Entry 6XXM (X-ray diffraction, 1.67 A resolution); this record covers chains A and B.

[Chain A]
Name: Deoxyhypusine synthase
Organism: Homo sapiens
Notes: EC 2.5.1.46
UniProt: P49366 (DHYS_HUMAN); residue numbers follow UniProt; this construct covers 1-369
Chain sequence (369 residues; numbered 1 to 369; the number before each row is that of its first residue):
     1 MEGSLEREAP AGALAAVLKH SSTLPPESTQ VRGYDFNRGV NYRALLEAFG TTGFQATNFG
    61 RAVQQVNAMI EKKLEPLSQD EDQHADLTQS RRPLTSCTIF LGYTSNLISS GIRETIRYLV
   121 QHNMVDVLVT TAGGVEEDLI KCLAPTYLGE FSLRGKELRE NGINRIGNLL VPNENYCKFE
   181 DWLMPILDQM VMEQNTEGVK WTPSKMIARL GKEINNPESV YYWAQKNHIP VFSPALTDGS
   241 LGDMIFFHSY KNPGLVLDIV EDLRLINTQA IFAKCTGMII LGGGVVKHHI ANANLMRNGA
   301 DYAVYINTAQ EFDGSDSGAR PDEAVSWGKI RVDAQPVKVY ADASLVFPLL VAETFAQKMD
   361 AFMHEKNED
Not modelled in the structure: 1-7, 364-369
Modified / non-standard residues: Cys177 (S-mercaptocysteine; CSS)
Ligand contacts:
  - 1,4-diaminobutane (PUT), molecule 1: Gly133, Glu136, Glu137, Tyr176, Gly239, Ser240, Asp243
  - 1,4-diaminobutane (PUT), molecule 2: His288, Asn292, Leu295, Trp327
UniProt features mapped onto this chain:
  - active site: Lys329 (Nucleophile)
  - binding site (NAD(+)): Ser105 to Ser109, Thr131 to Gly133, Glu137, Asp238, Gly283, Thr308, Ala309, Asp342, Ala343
  - binding site (spermidine): Glu136, Glu137, Asp243, His288, Gly314 to Asp316, Glu323 to Lys329
  - modified residue: Ser78 (Phosphoserine)
  - natural variant: Asn173 (N173S: In NEDSSWI), Tyr305 to Ile306 (deletion: In NEDSSWI)
  - mutagenesis: Asn106 (N106A: Strongly reduced NAD and spermidine binding. Reduced activity), Ser109 (S109A: Strongly reduced spermidine binding. Reduced activity), Glu137 (E137A: Strongly reduced NAD binding. Strongly reduced formation of covalent intermediate), Asp238 (D238A: Strongly reduced NAD binding. Strongly reduced formation of covalent intermediate), Asp243 (D243A: Reduces spermidine binding by 98%. Strongly reduced formation of covalent intermediate), Lys287 (K287A: Reduces covalent intermediate formation and deoxyhypusine synthesis by 99.5%. Retains low spermidine cleavage activity), His288 (H288A: Reduces spermidine binding by 98%. Strongly reduced NAD binding. Strongly reduced formation of covalent intermediate), Tyr305 (Y305A: Strongly reduced NAD binding. No effect on enzyme activity), Asp313 (D313A: Strongly reduced NAD binding), Asp316 (D316A: Reduces spermidine binding by 98%. Loss of covalent intermediate formation and deoxyhypusine synthesis), Ser317 (S317A: Strongly reduced NAD binding. No effect on enzyme activity), Glu323 (E323A: Reduces spermidine binding by 98%. Strongly reduced formation of covalent intermediate), 3 further mutagenesis entries in UniProt
What the authors report for this chain:
  - binding site for 1,4-diaminobutane: Glu136, Glu137, Asp243, Asn292
  - catalytic residues: His288 (proposed by the authors, not directly observed)

[Chain B]
Name: Deoxyhypusine synthase
Organism: Homo sapiens
Notes: EC 2.5.1.46
UniProt: P49366 (DHYS_HUMAN); numbering as in UniProt (aligned over 1-369)
Chain sequence (369 residues; row label = number of the first residue in the row):
     1 MEGSLEREAP AGALAAVLKH SSTLPPESTQ VRGYDFNRGV NYRALLEAFG TTGFQATNFG
    61 RAVQQVNAMI EKKLEPLSQD EDQHADLTQS RRPLTSCTIF LGYTSNLISS GIRETIRYLV
   121 QHNMVDVLVT TAGGVEEDLI KCLAPTYLGE FSLRGKELRE NGINRIGNLL VPNENYCKFE
   181 DWLMPILDQM VMEQNTEGVK WTPSKMIARL GKEINNPESV YYWAQKNHIP VFSPALTDGS
   241 LGDMIFFHSY KNPGLVLDIV EDLRLINTQA IFAKCTGMII LGGGVVKHHI ANANLMRNGA
   301 DYAVYINTAQ EFDGSDSGAR PDEAVSWGKI RVDAQPVKVY ADASLVFPLL VAETFAQKMD
   361 AFMHEKNED
Not modelled in the structure: 1-27, 364-369
Modified / non-standard residues: Cys177 (S-mercaptocysteine; CSS); Cys275 (S-mercaptocysteine; CSS)
Ligand contacts:
  - 1,4-diaminobutane (PUT), molecule 1: Gly133, Glu136, Glu137, Tyr176, Gly239, Ser240, Asp243
  - 1,4-diaminobutane (PUT), molecule 2: His288, Asn292, Leu295, Trp327
UniProt features mapped onto this chain:
  - active site: Lys329 (Nucleophile)
  - binding site (NAD(+)): Ser105 to Ser109, Thr131 to Gly133, Glu137, Asp238, Gly283, Thr308, Ala309, Asp342, Ala343
  - binding site (spermidine): Glu136, Glu137, Asp243, His288, Gly314 to Asp316, Glu323 to Lys329
  - modified residue: Ser78 (Phosphoserine)
  - natural variant: Asn173 (N173S: In NEDSSWI), Tyr305 to Ile306 (deletion: In NEDSSWI)
  - mutagenesis: Asn106 (N106A: Strongly reduced NAD and spermidine binding. Reduced activity), Ser109 (S109A: Strongly reduced spermidine binding. Reduced activity), Glu137 (E137A: Strongly reduced NAD binding. Strongly reduced formation of covalent intermediate), Asp238 (D238A: Strongly reduced NAD binding. Strongly reduced formation of covalent intermediate), Asp243 (D243A: Reduces spermidine binding by 98%. Strongly reduced formation of covalent intermediate), Lys287 (K287A: Reduces covalent intermediate formation and deoxyhypusine synthesis by 99.5%. Retains low spermidine cleavage activity), His288 (H288A: Reduces spermidine binding by 98%. Strongly reduced NAD binding. Strongly reduced formation of covalent intermediate), Tyr305 (Y305A: Strongly reduced NAD binding. No effect on enzyme activity), Asp313 (D313A: Strongly reduced NAD binding), Asp316 (D316A: Reduces spermidine binding by 98%. Loss of covalent intermediate formation and deoxyhypusine synthesis), Ser317 (S317A: Strongly reduced NAD binding. No effect on enzyme activity), Glu323 (E323A: Reduces spermidine binding by 98%. Strongly reduced formation of covalent intermediate), 3 further mutagenesis entries in UniProt

[How chain A and chain B interact]
Contacting residue pairs (128; chain A residue first):
  Asn106(A) with Asp313(B), hydrogen bond (side chain-backbone); Gly314(B); Ser315(B)
  Phe151(A) with Glu311(B); Phe312(B); Arg320(B), hydrogen bond (backbone-side chain)
  Leu153(A) with Asp322(B)
  Arg154(A) with Arg320(B); Asp322(B), salt bridge
  Gly155(A) with Asp322(B), hydrogen bond (backbone-side chain); Val325(B); Ser326(B)
  Lys156(A) with Val325(B); Val332(B)
  Leu158(A) with Ser326(B)
  Arg159(A) with Asn298(B), hydrogen bond; Val325(B); Ser326(B); Trp327(B), hydrogen bond (side chain-backbone); Gly328(B)
  Ile163(A) with Ser326(B)
  Asn164(A) with Ser326(B); Trp327(B)
  Arg165(A) with Arg320(B); Glu323(B), salt bridge; Ser326(B), hydrogen bond (backbone-side chain); Trp327(B), hydrogen bond (backbone-side chain)
  Ile166(A) with Glu323(B); Trp327(B), hydrophobic
  Gly167(A) with Glu323(B), hydrogen bond (backbone-side chain)
  Tyr176(A) with Trp327(B)
  Pro234(A) with Pro234(B); Ala235(B), hydrophobic; Ile259(B)
  Ala235(A) with Pro234(B), hydrophobic
  Thr237(A) with Pro234(B); Ile259(B); Leu263(B)
  Asp238(A) with Val285(B); His288(B), salt bridge; His289(B), salt bridge
  Gly239(A) with His288(B); Asn292(B), hydrogen bond (backbone-side chain)
  Gly242(A) with Leu263(B)
  Asp243(A) with Asn292(B), hydrogen bond; Met296(B)
  Ile245(A) with Val260(B), hydrophobic
  Phe246(A) with Leu263(B), hydrophobic; Arg264(B); Asn267(B); Ile271(B), hydrophobic; Met296(B), hydrophobic
  Phe247(A) with Met296(B), hydrophobic
  Ser249(A) with Arg264(B), hydrogen bond
  Tyr250(A) with Arg264(B)
  Leu255(A) with Val260(B)
  Val256(A) with Asp258(B)
  Leu257(A) with Leu257(B); Asp258(B), hydrogen bond (backbone-side chain); Ile259(B), hydrogen bond (backbone-backbone); Val260(B)
  Asp258(A) with Val256(B); Leu257(B), hydrogen bond (side chain-backbone)
  Ile259(A) with Pro234(B); Thr237(B); Leu257(B), hydrogen bond (backbone-backbone); Ile259(B), hydrophobic
  Val260(A) with Ile245(B), hydrophobic; Leu255(B); Leu257(B)
  Leu263(A) with Thr237(B); Gly242(B); Phe246(B), hydrophobic
  Arg264(A) with Phe246(B); Ser249(B), hydrogen bond; Tyr250(B)
  Asn267(A) with Phe246(B)
  Thr268(A) with Tyr250(B)
  Ile271(A) with Phe246(B), hydrophobic
  Val285(A) with Asp238(B); Val285(B), hydrophobic
  His288(A) with Asp238(B), salt bridge
  His289(A) with Asp238(B), salt bridge
  Asn292(A) with Gly239(B); Asp243(B), hydrogen bond
  Met296(A) with Asp243(B); Phe246(B), hydrophobic; Phe247(B), hydrophobic
  Asn298(A) with Arg159(B), hydrogen bond
  Thr308(A) with Phe312(B); Asp313(B), hydrogen bond
  Glu311(A) with Phe151(B)
  Phe312(A) with Phe151(B); Thr308(B); Asp342(B)
  Asp313(A) with Asn106(B), hydrogen bond (backbone-side chain); Thr308(B), hydrogen bond; Asp342(B)
  Gly314(A) with Asn106(B)
  Ser315(A) with Asn106(B)
  Arg320(A) with Phe151(B), hydrogen bond (side chain-backbone); Arg154(B); Arg165(B)
  Asp322(A) with Leu153(B); Arg154(B), salt bridge; Gly155(B), hydrogen bond (side chain-backbone)
  Glu323(A) with Arg165(B), salt bridge; Ile166(B); Gly167(B), hydrogen bond (side chain-backbone)
  Val325(A) with Gly155(B); Lys156(B); Arg159(B)
  Ser326(A) with Gly155(B); Leu158(B); Arg159(B); Ile163(B); Asn164(B); Arg165(B), hydrogen bond (side chain-backbone)
  Trp327(A) with Arg159(B), hydrogen bond (backbone-side chain); Asn164(B); Arg165(B), hydrogen bond (side chain-backbone); Ile166(B), hydrophobic; Val171(B), hydrophobic; Tyr176(B)
  Gly328(A) with Arg159(B)
  Val332(A) with Lys156(B)
  Asp342(A) with Phe312(B); Asp313(B)
Also at the interface, not in a pair above, chain A (63 interface residues in all): Ser152, Val171, Pro203, Leu236, Leu295
Also at the interface, not in a pair above, chain B (62 interface residues in all): Ser152, Leu236, Thr268, Leu295

[Summary]
The interface between chain A and chain B involves 63 residues on one side and 62 on the other; the contacts
include 27 hydrogen bonds and 8 salt bridges. Among the polar pairs are Arg154(A)-Asp322(B),
Arg165(A)-Glu323(B) and Asp238(A)-His288(B). The paper reports the catalytic residue His288(A); a binding site
for 1,4-diaminobutane at Glu136(A), Glu137(A) and Asp243(A) among others.
Chain A is Deoxyhypusine synthase and chain B is Deoxyhypusine synthase, both from Homo sapiens; the
structure, Crystal Structure of Human Deoxyhypusine Synthase in complex with putrescine, was determined by
X-ray diffraction together with 6XXH, 6XXI, 6XXJ, 6XXK and 6XXL from the same study.
